Entry 9QAJ (electron microscopy, 2.95 A resolution); this record covers chains C and J of the 14 polymer chains in the assembly.

# Chain C
Name: Histone H2A
Organism: Xenopus laevis
Reference sequence: Q6AZJ8 (Q6AZJ8_XENLA); residues 1-119 here correspond to UniProt positions 2-120 (UniProt number = residue number + 1)
Amino-acid sequence (119 residues; numbered 1 to 119; the number before each row is that of its first residue):
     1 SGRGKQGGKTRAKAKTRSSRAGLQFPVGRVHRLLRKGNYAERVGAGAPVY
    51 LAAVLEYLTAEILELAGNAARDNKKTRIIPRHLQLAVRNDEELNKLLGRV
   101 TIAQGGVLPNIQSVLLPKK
Not modelled in the structure: 1-15, 119

# Chain J
Molecule: 601 DNA
Organism: Homo sapiens
Sequence (145 nucleotides; row label = number of the first residue in the row; numbers below 1 keep their minus sign (DA-72 is residue -72)):
   -72 ATCAGAATCCCGGTGCCGAGGCCGCTCAATTGGTCGTAGACAGCTCTAGC
   -22 ACCGCTTAAACGCACGTACGCGCTGTCCCCCGCGTTTTAACCGCCAAGGG
    28 GATTACTCCCTAGTCTCCAGGCACGTGTCAGATATATACATCGAT

# Interface between chain C and chain J
Pairs across the interface (14; chain C residue first):
  Arg29(C) - DG48(J)  phosphate contact
  Arg29(C) - DC49(J)  salt bridge to the phosphate
  Arg35(C) - DA39(J)  salt bridge to the phosphate
  Arg42(C) - DT38(J)  hydrogen bond to the sugar
  Arg42(C) - DA39(J)  phosphate contact
  Val43(C) - DT38(J)  sugar contact
  Val43(C) - DA39(J)  hydrogen bond to the phosphate
  Gly44(C) - DT38(J)  phosphate contact
  Ala45(C) - DT38(J)  hydrogen bond to the phosphate
  Lys75(C) - DG58(J)  phosphate contact
  Thr76(C) - DA57(J)  hydrogen bond to the phosphate
  Thr76(C) - DG58(J)  hydrogen bond to the phosphate
  Arg77(C) - DA57(J)  hydrogen bond to the sugar
  Arg77(C) - DG58(J)  hydrogen bond to the phosphate
Also at the interface, not in a pair above, chain C (10 interface residues in all): Thr16
Also at the interface, not in a pair above, chain J (8 interface residues in all): DG47, DA59

# In short
10 residues of chain C and 8 residues of chain J are in contact; the contacts include 7 hydrogen bonds and 2
salt bridges. Polar pairs include Arg42(C)-DT38(J), Arg77(C)-DA57(J) and Val43(C)-DA39(J).
Chain C is Histone H2A (Xenopus laevis) and chain J is 601 DNA (Homo sapiens); the structure, Structure of the
nucleosome-bound human BCL7A, was determined by electron microscopy.
